5H0V - chains C and D of the 4 polymer chains in the assembly; structure by X-ray diffraction, 1.58 A resolution.

== Chain C (and D) ==
Name: Transthyretin
Source organism: Homo sapiens
Notes: chain D of this document is another copy of the same molecule, construct and numbering; everything in this record applies to it too
UniProtKB: P02766 (TTHY_HUMAN); residues 11-127 here correspond to UniProt positions 31-147 (UniProt number = residue number + 20)
Amino-acid sequence (126 residues; numbered 2 to 127; the number before each row is that of its first residue):
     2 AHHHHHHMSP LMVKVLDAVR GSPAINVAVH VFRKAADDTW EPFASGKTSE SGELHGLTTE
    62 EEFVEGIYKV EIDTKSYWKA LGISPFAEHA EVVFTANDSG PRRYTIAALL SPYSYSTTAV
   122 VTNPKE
Unresolved in the structure: 2-8, 125-127 (chain D: 2-8, 126-127)
Construct notes: expression tag (2-10); engineered mutation Ala-88 (His108 in P02766)
Swiss-Prot annotation at these positions:
  - binding site (L-thyroxine): Lys-15, Glu-54, Ser-117
  - modified residue: Glu-42 (4-carboxyglutamate), Ser-52 (Phosphoserine)
  - glycosylation: Asn-98 (N-linked (GlcNAc...) asparagine)

== How chain C and chain D interact ==
Residue-residue contacts - 41 pairs, chain C then chain D:
  Lys-70(C) / Glu-92(D)  salt bridge
  Phe-87(C) / Val-93(D)  hydrophobic
  Phe-87(C) / Phe-95(D)
  Phe-87(C) / Tyr-105(D)  hydrophobic
  Phe-87(C) / Ile-107(D)  hydrophobic
  Phe-87(C) / Ala-120(D)  hydrophobic
  Ala-88(C) / Val-93(D)  hydrophobic
  Ala-88(C) / Val-94(D)
  Glu-89(C) / Val-94(D)  hydrogen bond (backbone-backbone)
  Glu-89(C) / Thr-96(D)  hydrogen bond
  Glu-92(C) / His-90(D)  salt bridge
  Glu-92(C) / Glu-92(D)
  Glu-92(C) / Tyr-116(D)  hydrogen bond
  Val-94(C) / Phe-87(D)
  Val-94(C) / Ala-88(D)
  Val-94(C) / Glu-89(D)  hydrogen bond (backbone-backbone)
  Val-94(C) / His-90(D)
  Phe-95(C) / Phe-87(D)  hydrophobic
  Phe-95(C) / Glu-89(D)
  Thr-96(C) / Phe-87(D)
  Thr-96(C) / Glu-89(D)  hydrogen bond
  Tyr-105(C) / Phe-87(D)  hydrophobic
  Tyr-114(C) / Thr-118(D)
  Tyr-114(C) / Thr-119(D)
  Tyr-114(C) / Ala-120(D)  hydrogen bond (backbone-backbone)
  Tyr-114(C) / Val-122(D)  hydrophobic
  Ser-115(C) / Thr-118(D)
  Ser-115(C) / Thr-119(D)  hydrogen bond
  Tyr-116(C) / Val-93(D)
  Tyr-116(C) / Ser-117(D)
  Tyr-116(C) / Thr-118(D)  hydrogen bond (backbone-backbone)
  Ser-117(C) / Tyr-116(D)
  Ser-117(C) / Ser-117(D)
  Thr-118(C) / Ser-115(D)  hydrogen bond (backbone-side chain)
  Thr-118(C) / Tyr-116(D)  hydrogen bond (backbone-backbone)
  Thr-119(C) / Tyr-114(D)
  Thr-119(C) / Ser-115(D)  hydrogen bond
  Ala-120(C) / Phe-87(D)  hydrophobic
  Ala-120(C) / Tyr-114(D)  hydrogen bond (backbone-backbone)
  Val-122(C) / Phe-87(D)  hydrophobic
  Val-122(C) / Tyr-114(D)  hydrophobic
Other interface residues (no listed pair), chain C (19 interface residues in all): Lys-76, Val-93
Other interface residues (no listed pair), chain D (20 interface residues in all): Ala-91

== Summary ==
19 residues of chain C and 20 residues of chain D are in contact, with 12 hydrogen bonds and 2 salt bridges.
Polar contacts include Lys-70(C)/Glu-92(D), Glu-92(C)/His-90(D) and Glu-89(C)/Thr-96(D). From UniProt: 3
L-thyroxine-binding residues on chain C.
Chain C and chain D are both Transthyretin (Homo sapiens); the structure, Crystal structure of H88A mutated
human transthyretin, was determined by X-ray diffraction (same publication as 5H0W, 5H0X, 5H0Y and 5H0Z).
